PDB entry 5XVO | X-ray diffraction, 3.10 A resolution | chains D and R of the 10 polymer chains in the assembly

[Chain D]
Protein: CRISPR-associated endonuclease Cas1
From: Enterococcus faecalis TX0027
Notes: EC 3.1.-.-
Reference sequence: E6GPD7 (E6GPD7_ENTFL); numbering as in UniProt (aligned over 1-288)
Sequence (288 residues; row label = number of the first residue in the row):
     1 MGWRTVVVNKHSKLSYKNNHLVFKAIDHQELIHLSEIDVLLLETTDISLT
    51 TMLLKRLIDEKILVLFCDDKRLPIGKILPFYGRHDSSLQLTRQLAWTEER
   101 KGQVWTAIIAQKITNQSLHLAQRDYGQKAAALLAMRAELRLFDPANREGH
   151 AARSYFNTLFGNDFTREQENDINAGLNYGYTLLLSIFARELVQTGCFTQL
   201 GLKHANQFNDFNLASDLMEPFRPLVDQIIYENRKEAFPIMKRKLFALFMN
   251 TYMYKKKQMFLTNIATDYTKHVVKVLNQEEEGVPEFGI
Disordered / not traced: 1
What the authors report for this chain:
  - binding site for the 46-nt DNA strand: Ala145 to Leu159, Phe208, Lys256, Lys257, Gln258
  - binding site for the 69-nt DNA strand (chain R): Ala145 to Leu159, Lys203 to Asp210
  - specificity-determining residues: Phe208
  - catalytic residues: His204
  - specificity-determining residues: Phe208 (proposed by the authors, not directly observed)
  - catalytic residues: Glu148, Glu219 (proposed by the authors, not directly observed)

[Chain R]
Molecule: 69-nt DNA strand
Sequence (69 nucleotides; numbered -22 to 46; the number before each row is that of its first residue; numbers below 1 keep their minus sign (DT-22 is residue -22)):
   -22 TTCGTAGCTGAGGCCTCAGCTACGTTCCGTTTTAGAGTCATGTTGTTTAG
    28 AATGGTACCAAAACCTCGG
Disordered / not traced: -22
Metal / ion sites: Mg2+: DC-8 (shared with 3 residues of chain E)

[Chain D / chain R interface]
Pairs across the interface (13):
  Lys13(D) with DT-21(R), hydrogen bond to the base
  Ser15(D) with DG-19(R), phosphate contact
  Tyr16(D) with DG-19(R), hydrogen bond to the phosphate; DT-18(R), phosphate contact
  Lys17(D) with DT-18(R), phosphate contact
  Asn18(D) with DT-18(R), hydrogen bond to the phosphate
  Thr50(D) with DC-20(R), hydrogen bond to the phosphate; DG-19(R), hydrogen bond to the phosphate
  Met52(D) with DC-20(R), phosphate contact; DG-19(R), phosphate contact
  Lys255(D) with DT33(R), salt bridge to the phosphate
  Lys256(D) with DG32(R), salt bridge to the phosphate
  Lys274(D) with DA34(R), salt bridge to the phosphate
Other interface residues (no listed pair), chain D (14 interface residues in all): Asn19, Leu53, Lys257, His271
Other interface residues (no listed pair), chain R (9 interface residues in all): DA-17, DG31

[In short]
The interface between chain D and chain R involves 14 residues on one side and 9 on the other, with 5 hydrogen
bonds and 3 salt bridges. Polar contacts include Lys13(D)-DT-21(R), Tyr16(D)-DG-19(R) and Asn18(D)-DT-18(R).
The paper reports catalytic residues His204(D), Glu148(D) and Glu219(D); a binding site for the 46-nt DNA
strand at Ala145(D), Phe208(D) and Lys256(D) among others.
Chain D is CRISPR-associated endonuclease Cas1 (Enterococcus faecalis TX0027) and chain R is a 69-nt DNA
strand; the structure, E. fae Cas1-Cas2/prespacer/target ternary complex revealing DNA sampling and
half-integration states, was determined by X-ray diffraction together with 5XVN and 5XVP from the same study.
